1E6A - chains A and B; structure by X-ray diffraction, 1.90 A resolution.

# Chain A
Name: Inorganic pyrophosphatase
Organism: Saccharomyces cerevisiae
Notes: EC 3.6.1.1
Reference sequence: P00817 (IPYR_YEAST); residues 1-286 here = UniProt positions 1-286
Sequence (286 residues; each row starts with the number of its first residue):
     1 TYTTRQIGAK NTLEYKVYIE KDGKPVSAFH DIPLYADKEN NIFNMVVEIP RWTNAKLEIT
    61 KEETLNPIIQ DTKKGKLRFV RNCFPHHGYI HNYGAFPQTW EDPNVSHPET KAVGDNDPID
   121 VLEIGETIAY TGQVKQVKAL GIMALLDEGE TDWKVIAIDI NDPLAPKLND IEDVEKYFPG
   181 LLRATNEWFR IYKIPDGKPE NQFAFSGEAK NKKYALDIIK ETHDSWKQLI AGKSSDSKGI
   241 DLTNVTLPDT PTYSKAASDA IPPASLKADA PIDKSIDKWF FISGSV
Disordered / not traced: 285-286
Metal / ion sites: Mn2+ site 1: E58 (together with pyrophosphate); Mn2+ site 2: D115, D120, D152 (together with fluoride ion, pyrophosphate); Na+: D115, D117 (together with fluoride ion, pyrophosphate); Mn2+ site 3: D120 (together with fluoride ion, pyrophosphate); Mn2+ site 4: D147, D152 (together with pyrophosphate)
Ligand contacts: pyrophosphate (POP): K56, E58, D71, R78, Y89, Y93, D115, D117, D120, D147, D152, K154, Y192, K193
What the authors report for this chain:
  - binding site for pyrophosphate: R78, Y93, Y192
  - conformationally variable residues (side-chain flip): D117
  - Na+ coordination: D117
  - catalytic residues: D117 (proposed by the authors, not directly observed)
  - mutagenesis - Y93F: decreased catalytic activity (citing earlier work)

# Chain B
Name: Inorganic pyrophosphatase
Organism: Saccharomyces cerevisiae
Notes: EC 3.6.1.1
Reference sequence: P00817 (IPYR_YEAST); residues 1001-1286 here correspond to UniProt positions 1-286 (UniProt number = residue number - 1000)
Sequence (286 residues; numbered 1001 to 1286; the number before each row is that of its first residue):
  1001 TYTTRQIGAK NTLEYKVYIE KDGKPVSAFH DIPLYADKEN NIFNMVVEIP RWTNAKLEIT
  1061 KEETLNPIIQ DTKKGKLRFV RNCFPHHGYI HNYGAFPQTW EDPNVSHPET KAVGDNDPID
  1121 VLEIGETIAY TGQVKQVKAL GIMALLDEGE TDWKVIAIDI NDPLAPKLND IEDVEKYFPG
  1181 LLRATNEWFR IYKIPDGKPE NQFAFSGEAK NKKYALDIIK ETHDSWKQLI AGKSSDSKGI
  1241 DLTNVTLPDT PTYSKAASDA IPPASLKADA PIDKSIDKWF FISGSV
Disordered / not traced: 1283-1286
Metal / ion sites: Mn2+ site 1 near E1058 (its only coordinating residue here); Mn2+ site 2: D1115, D1120, D1152 (together with fluoride ion, phosphate ion, pyrophosphate); Mn2+ site 3: D1120 (together with fluoride ion, phosphate ion, pyrophosphate); Mn2+ site 4: D1147, D1152 (together with phosphate ion, pyrophosphate)
Ligand contacts: pyrophosphate (POP): K1056, E1058, R1078, Y1089, Y1093, D1115, D1117, D1120, D1147, D1152, K1154, Y1192, K1193
What the authors report for this chain:
  - conformationally variable residues (side-chain flip): N1116, D1117

# Chain A / chain B interface
Residue-residue contacts - 37 pairs, chain A then chain B:
  R51(A) - D1277(B)  hydrogen bond (side chain-backbone)
  W52(A) - N1082(B)
  W52(A) - H1087(B)
  W52(A) - D1277(B)
  W52(A) - W1279(B)
  N82(A) - W1052(B)
  F84(A) - P1179(B)
  F84(A) - G1180(B)
  F84(A) - L1181(B)
  F84(A) - A1184(B)  hydrophobic
  P85(A) - P1085(B)
  H87(A) - W1052(B)
  H87(A) - H1087(B)  hydrogen bond
  I90(A) - W1279(B)
  E126(A) - D1277(B)
  E126(A) - K1278(B)
  T127(A) - K1274(B)
  T127(A) - D1277(B)
  I128(A) - K1274(B)  hydrogen bond (backbone-side chain)
  I128(A) - D1277(B)  hydrogen bond (backbone-side chain)
  F178(A) - F1281(B)  hydrophobic
  P179(A) - F1084(B)
  P179(A) - F1281(B)
  G180(A) - F1084(B)
  L181(A) - F1084(B)
  A184(A) - F1084(B)  hydrophobic
  D277(A) - R1051(B)  hydrogen bond (backbone-side chain)
  D277(A) - W1052(B)
  D277(A) - E1126(B)
  D277(A) - T1127(B)
  D277(A) - I1128(B)  hydrogen bond (side chain-backbone)
  K278(A) - E1126(B)
  W279(A) - W1052(B)  hydrophobic
  W279(A) - I1090(B)
  F281(A) - Y1177(B)
  F281(A) - F1178(B)  hydrophobic
  F281(A) - P1179(B)
Also at the interface, not in a pair above, chain A (20 interface residues in all): Y177

# In short
Chain A and chain B form an interface of 20 and 21 residues respectively, with 6 hydrogen bonds. Polar pairs
include R51(A)-D1277(B), H87(A)-H1087(B) and I128(A)-K1274(B). Chain A binds pyrophosphate. Ligands of chain
B: pyrophosphate. D115(A), D120(A) and D152(A) coordinate Mn2+ site 2. From the paper: the catalytic residue
D117(A); Y93F of chain A reduces catalytic activity.
Both chains are Inorganic pyrophosphatase (Saccharomyces cerevisiae). Entry 1E6A (Fluoride-inhibited substrate
complex of Saccharomyces cerevisiae inorganic pyrophosphatase) was determined by X-ray diffraction together
with 1E9G from the same study.
